Entry 3J9X (electron microscopy, 3.80 A resolution); this record covers chains W and 7 of the 60 polymer chains in the assembly.

== Chain W ==
Protein: coat protein
Source organism: Sulfolobus islandicus rod-shaped virus 2
Reference sequence: Q8V9P2 (Q8V9P2_9VIRU); residue numbers follow UniProt; this construct covers 7-134
Chain sequence (128 residues; row label = number of the first residue in the row):
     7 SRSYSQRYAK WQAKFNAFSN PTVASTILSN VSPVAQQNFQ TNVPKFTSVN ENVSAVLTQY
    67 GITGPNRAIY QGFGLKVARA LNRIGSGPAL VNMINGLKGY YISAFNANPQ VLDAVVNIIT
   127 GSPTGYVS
From the paper describing this entry:
  - binding site for the 348-nt DNA strand: Trp-17, Phe-21, Arg-73, Arg-89
  - binding site for the 348-nt DNA strand (chain 7): Arg-8, Lys-16, Lys-20, Phe-24, Val-37, Asn-44, Asn-48, Phe-52, Lys-82, Arg-85

== Chain 7 ==
Molecule: 348-nt DNA strand
Source organism: Sulfolobus islandicus rod-shaped virus 2
Sequence (348 nucleotides; numbered 1 to 348; the number before each row is that of its first residue):
     1 ATATATATAT ATATATATAT ATATATATAT ATATATATAT ATATATATAT ATATATATAT
    61 ATATATATAT ATATATATAT ATATATATAT ATATATATAT ATATATATAT ATATATATAT
   121 ATATATATAT ATATATATAT ATATATATAT ATATATATAT ATATATATAT ATATATATAT
   181 ATATATATAT ATATATATAT ATATATATAT ATATATATAT ATATATATAT ATATATATAT
   241 ATATATATAT ATATATATAT ATATATATAT ATATATATAT ATATATATAT ATATATATAT
   301 ATATATATAT ATATATATAT ATATATATAT ATATATATAT ATATATAT

== Chain W / chain 7 interface ==
Residue-residue contacts (36; chain W residue first):
  Ser-7(W) / DA213(7)  hydrogen bond to the phosphate
  Arg-8(W) / DT212(7)  salt bridge to the phosphate
  Arg-8(W) / DA213(7)  hydrogen bond to the phosphate
  Arg-13(W) / DA211(7)  hydrogen bond to the base
  Arg-13(W) / DT212(7)  sugar contact
  Lys-16(W) / DA211(7)  salt bridge to the phosphate
  Trp-17(W) / DT210(7)  base contact
  Trp-17(W) / DA211(7)  sugar contact
  Lys-20(W) / DT210(7)  phosphate contact
  Lys-20(W) / DA211(7)  salt bridge to the phosphate
  Phe-24(W) / DA209(7)  sugar contact
  Ile-33(W) / DA209(7)  phosphate contact
  Val-37(W) / DT208(7)  phosphate contact
  Val-37(W) / DA209(7)  phosphate contact
  Ala-41(W) / DA207(7)  phosphate contact
  Ala-41(W) / DT208(7)  phosphate contact
  Asn-44(W) / DA207(7)  phosphate contact
  Asn-44(W) / DT208(7)  hydrogen bond to the phosphate
  Phe-45(W) / DA207(7)  sugar contact
  Asn-48(W) / DT206(7)  phosphate contact
  Asn-48(W) / DA207(7)  hydrogen bond to the phosphate
  Val-49(W) / DT206(7)  sugar contact
  Phe-52(W) / DA205(7)  phosphate contact
  Phe-52(W) / DT206(7)  sugar contact
  Gly-78(W) / DT204(7)  sugar contact
  Leu-81(W) / DT204(7)  base contact
  Leu-81(W) / DA205(7)  sugar contact
  Lys-82(W) / DT204(7)  phosphate contact
  Lys-82(W) / DA205(7)  phosphate contact
  Arg-85(W) / DA205(7)  salt bridge to the phosphate
  Arg-85(W) / DT206(7)  salt bridge to the phosphate
  Arg-89(W) / DT206(7)  salt bridge to the phosphate
  Tyr-106(W) / DA203(7)  phosphate contact
  Tyr-106(W) / DT204(7)  hydrogen bond to the phosphate
  Tyr-107(W) / DT204(7)  sugar contact
  Phe-111(W) / DA203(7)  sugar contact
Also at the interface, not in a pair above, chain W (26 interface residues in all): Leu-34, Val-40, Ala-74

== Overview ==
The interface between chain W and chain 7 involves 26 residues on one side and 11 on the other; the contacts
include 6 hydrogen bonds and 6 salt bridges. Polar contacts include Arg-13(W)/DA211(7), Ser-7(W)/DA213(7) and
Arg-8(W)/DA213(7). The paper reports a binding site for the 348-nt DNA strand (chain 7) at Arg-8(W), Lys-16(W)
and Lys-20(W) among others; a binding site for the 348-nt DNA strand at Trp-17(W), Phe-21(W) and Arg-73(W)
among others.
Here chain W is coat protein and chain 7 is a 348-nt DNA strand, both from Sulfolobus islandicus rod-shaped
virus 2. Entry 3J9X (A Virus that Infects a Hyperthermophile Encapsidates A-Form DNA) was determined by
electron microscopy.
